Entry 9DSX (X-ray diffraction, 2.05 A resolution); this record covers chains B and D of the 6 polymer chains in the assembly.

[Chain B]
Molecule: Phenylalanine--tRNA ligase beta subunit
Source organism: Mycobacterium tuberculosis H37Rv
Notes: EC 6.1.1.20
UniProt: P9WFU1 (SYFB_MYCTU); residue numbers follow UniProt; this construct covers 1-831
Chain sequence (835 residues; numbered -3 to 831; the number before each row is that of its first residue; numbers below 1 keep their minus sign (Gln-3 is residue -3)):
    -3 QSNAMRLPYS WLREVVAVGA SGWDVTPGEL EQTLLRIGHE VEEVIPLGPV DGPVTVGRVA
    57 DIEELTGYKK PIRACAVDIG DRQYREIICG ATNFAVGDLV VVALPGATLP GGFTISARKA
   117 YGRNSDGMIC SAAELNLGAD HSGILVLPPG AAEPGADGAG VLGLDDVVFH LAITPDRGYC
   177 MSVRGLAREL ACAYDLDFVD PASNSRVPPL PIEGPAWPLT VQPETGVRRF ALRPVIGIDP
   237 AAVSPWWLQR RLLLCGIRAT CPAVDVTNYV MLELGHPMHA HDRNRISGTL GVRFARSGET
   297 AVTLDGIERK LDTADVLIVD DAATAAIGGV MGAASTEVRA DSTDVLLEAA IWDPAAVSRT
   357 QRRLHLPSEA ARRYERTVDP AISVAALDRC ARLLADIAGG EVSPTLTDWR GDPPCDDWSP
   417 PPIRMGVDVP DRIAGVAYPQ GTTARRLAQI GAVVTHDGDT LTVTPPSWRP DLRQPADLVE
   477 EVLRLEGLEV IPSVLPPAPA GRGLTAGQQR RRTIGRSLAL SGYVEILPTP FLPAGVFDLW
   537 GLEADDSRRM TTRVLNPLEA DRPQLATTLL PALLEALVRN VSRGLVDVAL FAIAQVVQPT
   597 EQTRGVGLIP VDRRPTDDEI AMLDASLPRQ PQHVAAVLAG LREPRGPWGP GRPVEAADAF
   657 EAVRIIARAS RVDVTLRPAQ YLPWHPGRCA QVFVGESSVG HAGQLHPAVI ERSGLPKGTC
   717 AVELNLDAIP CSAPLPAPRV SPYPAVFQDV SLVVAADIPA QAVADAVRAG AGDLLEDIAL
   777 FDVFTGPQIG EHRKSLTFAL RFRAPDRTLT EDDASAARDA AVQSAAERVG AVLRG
Not modelled in the structure: -3
Differences from the reference sequence: expression tag (-3 to 0)
Bound ions: Mg2+: Glu476 (shared with 1 residue of chain A)
Swiss-Prot annotation at these positions:
  - binding site (Mg(2+)): Asp467, Asp473, Glu476, Glu477
From the paper describing this entry:
  - catalytic residues: Thr263, Asn264, Ser364 (proposed by the authors, not directly observed)
  - specificity-determining residues: Gly325, Glu344 (proposed by the authors, not directly observed)

[Chain D]
Molecule: Phenylalanine--tRNA ligase alpha subunit
Source organism: Mycobacterium tuberculosis H37Rv
Notes: EC 6.1.1.20
UniProt: P9WFU3 (SYFA_MYCTU); residues 1-341 here = UniProt positions 1-341
Chain sequence (342 residues; each row starts with the number of its first residue; numbering starts at 0):
     0 AMLSPEALTT AVDAAQQAIA LADTLDVLAR VKTEHLGDRS PLALARQALA VLPKEQRAEA
    60 GKRVNAARNA AQRSYDERLA TLRAERDAAV LVAEGIDVTL PSTRVPAGAR HPIIMLAEHV
   120 ADTFIAMGWE LAEGPEVETE QFNFDALNFP ADHPARGEQD TFYIAPEDSR QLLRTHTSPV
   180 QIRTLLAREL PVYIISIGRT FRTDELDATH TPIFHQVEGL AVDRGLSMAH LRGTLDAFAR
   240 AEFGPSARTR IRPHFFPFTE PSAEVDVWFA NKIGGAAWVE WGGCGMVHPN VLRATGIDPD
   300 LYSGFAFGMG LERTLQFRNG IPDMRDMVEG DVRFSLPFGV GA
Not modelled in the structure: 273-275
Differences from the reference sequence: expression tag (0)
Bound ions: Mg2+: Glu259 (shared with 1 residue of chain E)
Small-molecule neighbours: A1BCB (ethyl (2R)-2-(3-oxo-2,3-dihydro-4H-1,4-benzoxazin-4-yl)propanoate): His175, Ser177, Phe213, Gln215, Glu217, Phe255, Phe257, Thr258, Gly281, Gly282, Cys283, Ala305, Phe306, Gly307, Met308, Gly309
Swiss-Prot annotation at these positions:
  - binding site (Mg(2+)): Glu259
From the paper describing this entry:
  - binding site for tRNA(Phe): Gln46
  - binding site for A1BCB: Ser177, Arg201, Gln215, Phe255, Phe257, Gly282
  - binding site for A1BCB: Phe213 (from molecular simulation)

[How chain B and chain D interact]
Residue-residue contacts (69; chain B residue first):
  Ala496(B) - Met126(D)  hydrophobic
  Gly497(B) - Ala125(D)  hydrogen bond (backbone-backbone)
  Gly497(B) - Met126(D)
  Gly499(B) - Ala125(D)
  Thr509(B) - Ala341(D)
  Arg512(B) - Ala341(D)
  Arg648(B) - Arg103(D)
  Glu651(B) - Arg103(D)  salt bridge
  Ala652(B) - Ile95(D)  hydrophobic
  Ala653(B) - Ser101(D)
  Phe656(B) - Ile95(D)  hydrophobic
  Phe656(B) - Val97(D)  hydrophobic
  Phe656(B) - Ser101(D)
  Glu657(B) - Ser101(D)  hydrogen bond
  Glu657(B) - Thr102(D)  hydrogen bond
  Arg660(B) - Leu99(D)
  Arg660(B) - Ser101(D)  hydrogen bond
  Arg664(B) - Thr102(D)  hydrogen bond
  Leu672(B) - Val97(D)
  Leu672(B) - Thr98(D)
  Arg673(B) - Val97(D)
  Pro674(B) - Val97(D)
  Gln676(B) - Leu90(D)
  His681(B) - Val89(D)
  His681(B) - Glu93(D)  salt bridge
  Pro682(B) - Val89(D)
  Pro682(B) - Leu90(D)
  Gly683(B) - Leu90(D)
  Gly683(B) - Glu93(D)
  Gly683(B) - Gly94(D)
  Gly683(B) - Ile95(D)  hydrogen bond (backbone-backbone)
  Arg684(B) - Glu93(D)  hydrogen bond (side chain-backbone)
  Arg684(B) - Ile95(D)
  Cys685(B) - Val97(D)
  Ala686(B) - Val97(D)  hydrophobic
  His702(B) - Asp86(D)
  His702(B) - Val89(D)
  Pro703(B) - Val89(D)  hydrophobic
  Ala704(B) - Arg85(D)
  Ala704(B) - Asp86(D)
  Glu707(B) - Arg85(D)  salt bridge
  Leu731(B) - Arg317(D)
  Leu731(B) - Asn318(D)
  Pro732(B) - Asn318(D)  hydrogen bond (backbone-side chain)
  Pro732(B) - Pro336(D)
  Pro732(B) - Phe337(D)
  Ala733(B) - Asn318(D)
  Ala733(B) - Gly319(D)
  Pro734(B) - Arg332(D)
  Pro734(B) - Phe333(D)
  Pro734(B) - Pro336(D)  hydrophobic
  Pro734(B) - Phe337(D)  hydrophobic
  Arg735(B) - Pro321(D)
  Val736(B) - Asp325(D)
  Val736(B) - Asp330(D)
  Val736(B) - Arg332(D)
  Val736(B) - Phe333(D)  hydrophobic
  Ser737(B) - Arg332(D)  hydrogen bond (backbone-side chain)
  Pro755(B) - Asp96(D)
  Pro755(B) - Thr98(D)
  Ala756(B) - Asp96(D)  hydrogen bond (backbone-side chain)
  Ala756(B) - Thr98(D)  hydrogen bond (backbone-side chain)
  Ala756(B) - Leu99(D)  hydrophobic
  Gln757(B) - Thr98(D)  hydrogen bond (backbone-side chain)
  Glu772(B) - Arg332(D)
  Leu776(B) - Leu99(D)  hydrophobic
  Leu776(B) - Pro100(D)
  Lys790(B) - Asp96(D)  salt bridge
  Arg799(B) - Arg332(D)
Also at the interface, not in a pair above, chain B (46 interface residues in all): Arg498, Glu639, Ile754, Val779, His788
Also at the interface, not in a pair above, chain D (32 interface residues in all): Arg82, Ala106, Ile320, Val339

[In short]
46 residues of chain B and 32 residues of chain D are in contact, with 12 hydrogen bonds and 4 salt bridges.
Polar contacts include Glu651(B)-Arg103(D), His681(B)-Glu93(D) and Glu707(B)-Arg85(D). Ligands of chain D:
compound A1BCB. From the paper: catalytic residues Thr263(B), Asn264(B) and Ser364(B); a binding site for
A1BCB at Ser177(D), Arg201(D) and Gln215(D) among others.
Here chain B is Phenylalanine--tRNA ligase beta subunit and chain D is Phenylalanine--tRNA ligase alpha
subunit, both from Mycobacterium tuberculosis H37Rv. Entry 9DSX (Crystal structure of the complex of M.
tuberculosis PheRS with cognate precursor tRNA and fragment DDD00107555) was determined by X-ray diffraction
together with 9DRT, 9DTF, 9DRS and 9DRV from the same study.
